1IR1 - chains S and T of the 8 polymer chains in the assembly; structure by X-ray diffraction, 1.80 A resolution.

== Chain S (and T) ==
Molecule: Small subunit of Rubisco
Source organism: Spinacia oleracea
Notes: EC 4.1.1.39; chain T of this document is another copy of the same molecule, construct and numbering; everything in this record applies to it too
UniProt: Q43832 (RBS2_SPIOL); residues 1-123 here correspond to UniProt positions 58-180 (UniProt number = residue number + 57)
Sequence (123 residues; numbered 1 to 123; the number before each row is that of its first residue):
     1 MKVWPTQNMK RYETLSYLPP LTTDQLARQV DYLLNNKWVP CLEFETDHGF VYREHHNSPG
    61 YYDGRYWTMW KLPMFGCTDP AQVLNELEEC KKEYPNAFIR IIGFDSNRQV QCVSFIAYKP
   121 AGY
Sequence notes: modified residue (1)
Modified residues: M1 (n-methyl methionine; MME)

== Chain S / chain T interface ==
Residue-residue contacts - 11 pairs, chain S then chain T:
  F44(S) with T6(T)
  T46(S) with Q7(T)
  H55(S) with N57(T)
  T68(S) with T6(T)
  W70(S) with V3(T), hydrophobic
  K71(S) with M1(T); V3(T)
  Y94(S) with P5(T); T6(T); Q7(T)
  N96(S) with Q7(T)
Other interface residues (no listed pair), chain S (11 interface residues in all): M69, L72, E93
Other interface residues (no listed pair), chain T (7 interface residues in all): W4

== In short ==
11 residues of chain S and 7 residues of chain T are in contact.
Both chains are Small subunit of Rubisco (Spinacia oleracea). Entry 1IR1 (Crystal Structure of Spinach
Ribulose-1,5-Bisphosphate Carboxylase/Oxygenase (Rubisco) Complexed with CO2, Mg2+ and
2-Carboxyarabinitol-1,5-Bisphosphate) was determined by X-ray diffraction, deposited together with 1IR2.
